Entry 8KG9 (electron microscopy, 4.52 A resolution (low resolution: residue-level contacts below are approximate; hydrogen-bond / salt-bridge calls are withheld)); this record covers chains 3 and 7 of the 18 polymer chains in the assembly.

[Chain 3]
Molecule: DNA replication licensing factor MCM3
Organism: Saccharomyces cerevisiae S288C
UniProt: P24279 (MCM3_YEAST); residue numbers follow UniProt; this construct covers 1-971
Chain sequence (971 residues; each row starts with the number of its first residue):
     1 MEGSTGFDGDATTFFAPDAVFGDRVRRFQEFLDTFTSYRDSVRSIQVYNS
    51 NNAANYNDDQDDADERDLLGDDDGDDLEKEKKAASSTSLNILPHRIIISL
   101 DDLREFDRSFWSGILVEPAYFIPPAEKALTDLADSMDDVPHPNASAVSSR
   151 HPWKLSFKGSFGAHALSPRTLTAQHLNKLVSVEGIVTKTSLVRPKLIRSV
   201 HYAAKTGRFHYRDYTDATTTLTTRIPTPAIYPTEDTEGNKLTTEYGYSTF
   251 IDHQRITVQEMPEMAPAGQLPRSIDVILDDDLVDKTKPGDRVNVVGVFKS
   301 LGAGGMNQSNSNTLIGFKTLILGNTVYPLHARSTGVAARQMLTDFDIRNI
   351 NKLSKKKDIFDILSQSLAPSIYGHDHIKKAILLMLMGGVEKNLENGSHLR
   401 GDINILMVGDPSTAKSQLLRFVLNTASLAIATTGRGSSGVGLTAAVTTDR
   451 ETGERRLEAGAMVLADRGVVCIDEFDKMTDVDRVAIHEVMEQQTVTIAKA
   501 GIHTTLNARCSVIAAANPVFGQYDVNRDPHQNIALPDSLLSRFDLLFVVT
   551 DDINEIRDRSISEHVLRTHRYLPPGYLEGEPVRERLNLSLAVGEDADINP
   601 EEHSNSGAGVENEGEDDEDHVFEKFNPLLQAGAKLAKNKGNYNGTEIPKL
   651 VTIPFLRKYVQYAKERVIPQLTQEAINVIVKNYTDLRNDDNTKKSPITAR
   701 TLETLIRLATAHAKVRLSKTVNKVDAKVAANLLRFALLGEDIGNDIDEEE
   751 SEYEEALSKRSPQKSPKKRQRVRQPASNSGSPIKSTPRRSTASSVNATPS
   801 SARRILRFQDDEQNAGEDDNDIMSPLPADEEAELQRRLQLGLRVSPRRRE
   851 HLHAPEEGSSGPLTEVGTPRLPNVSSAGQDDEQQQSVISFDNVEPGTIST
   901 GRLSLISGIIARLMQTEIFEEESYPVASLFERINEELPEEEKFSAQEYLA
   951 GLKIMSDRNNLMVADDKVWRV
Unresolved in the structure: 1-17, 56-88, 310-311, 598-648, 741-971
Bound ions: Mg2+: Ser416 (together with ADP)
Ligand contacts:
  - ADP (adenosine-5'-diphosphate): Ser370, Ile371, Tyr372, His374, Asp410, Pro411, Ser412, Thr413, Ala414, Lys415, Ser416, Gln417, Arg420, Ile561
  - ATP-gamma-S (AGS; phosphothiophosphoric acid-adenylate ester): Leu399, His487, Glu488, Glu491, Arg542, Ala699, Arg700, Glu703

[Chain 7]
Molecule: DNA replication licensing factor MCM7
Organism: Saccharomyces cerevisiae
UniProt: A0A8H4BTB2 (A0A8H4BTB2_YEASX); residues 1-845 here = UniProt positions 1-845
Chain sequence (845 residues; row label = number of the first residue in the row):
     1 MSAALPSIQLPVDYNNLFNEITDFLVTFKQDTLSSDATRNENEDENLDAE
    51 NIEQHLLEKGPKYMAMLQKVANRELNSVIIDLDDILQYQNEKFLQGTQAD
   101 DLVSAIQQNANHFTELFCRAIDNNMPLPTKEIDYKDDVLDVILNQRRLRN
   151 ERMLSDRTNEIRSENLMDTTMDPPSSMNDALREVVEDETELFPPNLTRRY
   201 FLYFKPLSQNCARRYRKKAISSKPLSVRQIKGDFLGQLITVRGIITRVSD
   251 VKPAVEVIAYTCDQCGYEVFQEVNSRTFTPLSECTSEECSQNQTKGQLFM
   301 STRASKFSAFQECKIQELSQQVPVGHIPRSLNIHVNGTLVRSLSPGDIVD
   351 VTGIFLPAPYTGFKALKAGLLTETYLEAQFVRQHKKKFASFSLTSDVEER
   401 VMELITSGDVYNRLAKSIAPEIYGNLDVKKALLLLLVGGVDKRVGDGMKI
   451 RGDINVCLMGDPGVAKSQLLKAICKISPRGVYTTGKGSSGVGLTAAVMKD
   501 PVTDEMILEGGALVLADNGICCIDEFDKMDESDRTAIHEVMEQQTISISK
   551 AGINTTLNARTSILAAANPLYGRYNPRLSPLDNINLPAALLSRFDILFLM
   601 LDIPSRDDDEKLAEHVTYVHMHNKQPDLDFTPVEPSKMREYIAYAKTKRP
   651 VMSEAVNDYVVQAYIRLRQDSKREMDSKFSFGQATPRTLLGIIRLSQALA
   701 KLRLADMVDIDDVEEALRLVRVSKESLYQETNKSKEDESPTTKIFTIIKK
   751 MLQETGKNTLSYENIVKTVRLRGFTMLQLSNCIQEYSYLNVWHLINEGNT
   801 LKFVDDGTMDTDQEDSLVSTPKLAPQTTASANVSAQDSDIDLQDA
Unresolved in the structure: 1-3, 35-59, 151-189, 387-395, 444-450, 491-494, 674-679, 730-845
Bound ions: Zn2+: Cys262, Cys265, Cys284, Cys289; Mg2+: Lys466, Ser467
Ligand contacts: ATP-gamma-S (AGS; phosphothiophosphoric acid-adenylate ester): Glu421, Ile422, Asp461, Pro462, Gly463, Val464, Ala465, Lys466, Ser467, Gln468, Leu469, Glu525, Asn568, Leu612

[Interface between chain 3 and chain 7]
Pairs across the interface (127; chain 3 residue first):
  Ala54(3) - Lys217(7)
  Asn55(3) - Lys217(7)
  Asn55(3) - Lys218(7)
  Leu89(3) - Lys218(7)
  Leu89(3) - Ala219(7)
  Ser148(3) - Leu10(7)
  Leu191(3) - Arg329(7)
  Val192(3) - Arg329(7)
  Arg193(3) - Leu371(7)
  Pro194(3) - Leu235(7)
  Pro194(3) - Leu371(7)
  Pro194(3) - Thr372(7)
  Lys195(3) - Ala368(7)
  Lys195(3) - Gly369(7)
  Lys195(3) - Leu370(7)
  Lys195(3) - Leu371(7)
  Lys195(3) - Thr372(7)
  Leu196(3) - Leu370(7)
  Leu196(3) - Thr372(7)
  Ile197(3) - Leu370(7)
  His201(3) - Leu5(7)
  Tyr202(3) - Tyr14(7)
  Ala204(3) - Tyr14(7)
  Gly207(3) - Gln9(7)
  Arg208(3) - Leu5(7)
  Arg208(3) - Ser7(7)
  Arg208(3) - Ile8(7)
  Arg208(3) - Gln9(7)
  Phe209(3) - Ser7(7)
  Phe209(3) - Ile8(7)
  Phe209(3) - Val12(7)
  His210(3) - Leu5(7)
  His210(3) - Pro6(7)
  His210(3) - Ser7(7)
  Tyr211(3) - Pro6(7)
  Tyr211(3) - Ser7(7)
  Tyr211(3) - Ile8(7)
  Arg212(3) - Leu5(7)
  Thr236(3) - Ala4(7)
  Glu244(3) - Asn109(7)
  Tyr245(3) - Gln108(7)
  Tyr245(3) - Asn109(7)
  Tyr245(3) - Asn111(7)
  Tyr245(3) - Gly236(7)
  Tyr245(3) - Phe355(7)
  Tyr245(3) - Leu356(7)
  Tyr245(3) - Pro357(7)
  Gly246(3) - Gln108(7)
  Gly246(3) - Gly236(7)
  Tyr247(3) - Leu10(7)
  Tyr247(3) - Gln108(7)
  Phe250(3) - Gly232(7)
  Phe250(3) - Leu235(7)
  Asp252(3) - Lys231(7)
  Asp252(3) - Gly232(7)
  Asp280(3) - Gly232(7)
  Asp284(3) - Arg329(7)
  Lys287(3) - Val324(7)
  Lys287(3) - Gly325(7)
  Lys287(3) - His326(7)
  Lys391(3) - Val619(7)
  Lys391(3) - His620(7)
  Lys391(3) - Asn623(7)
  Leu393(3) - Glu421(7)
  Leu393(3) - Val619(7)
  Asn395(3) - Glu421(7)
  Gly396(3) - Lys475(7)
  Ser397(3) - Glu421(7)
  Leu399(3) - Val619(7)
  Arg455(3) - Lys499(7)
  Leu457(3) - Ile327(7)
  Val463(3) - Gly325(7)
  Val463(3) - His326(7)
  Arg467(3) - Val324(7)
  Val481(3) - Ser488(7)
  Val484(3) - Glu525(7)
  Val484(3) - Lys528(7)
  Ala485(3) - Gly487(7)
  His487(3) - Glu525(7)
  His487(3) - Lys528(7)
  Glu488(3) - Ser467(7)
  Gln492(3) - Tyr482(7)
  Thr496(3) - Ser489(7)
  Ile497(3) - Ser489(7)
  Ala498(3) - Ser489(7)
  Ala498(3) - Gly490(7)
  Lys499(3) - Ser488(7)
  Lys499(3) - Ser489(7)
  Lys499(3) - Gly490(7)
  His503(3) - Leu515(7)
  Thr504(3) - Gln316(7)
  Thr504(3) - Pro328(7)
  Thr505(3) - Ser319(7)
  Leu506(3) - Ser319(7)
  Leu506(3) - His326(7)
  Leu506(3) - Pro328(7)
  Asn507(3) - Ser319(7)
  Arg542(3) - Gly463(7)
  Gln670(3) - Met621(7)
  Leu671(3) - His620(7)
  Leu671(3) - Met621(7)
  Thr672(3) - Met621(7)
  Gln673(3) - Met621(7)
  Ile676(3) - Thr617(7)
  Ile676(3) - Met621(7)
  Val680(3) - Glu610(7)
  Val680(3) - Ala613(7)
  Val680(3) - Thr617(7)
  Tyr683(3) - Asp609(7)
  Tyr683(3) - Glu610(7)
  Thr684(3) - Asp607(7)
  Thr684(3) - Asp609(7)
  Thr684(3) - Glu610(7)
  Arg687(3) - Ile603(7)
  Arg687(3) - Pro604(7)
  Arg687(3) - Arg606(7)
  Arg687(3) - Asp609(7)
  Asn688(3) - Pro604(7)
  Asn688(3) - Arg606(7)
  Thr698(3) - Gly463(7)
  Thr698(3) - Asp602(7)
  Arg700(3) - Gly463(7)
  Arg700(3) - Val464(7)
  Leu702(3) - Ala613(7)
  Leu702(3) - Val616(7)
  Ile706(3) - Val616(7)
  Ile706(3) - His620(7)
Also at the interface, not in a pair above, chain 3 (77 interface residues in all): Ser145, Lys205, Asp235, His253, Ala500, Lys681, Ala699
Also at the interface, not in a pair above, chain 7 (72 interface residues in all): Ile220, Asp233, Tyr375, Gln468, Lys471, Thr484, Asp524, Ser605, Leu612

[Summary]
77 residues of chain 3 and 72 residues of chain 7 are in contact. ATP-gamma-S is bound between chain 3 and
chain 7. Chain 3 binds ADP. Cys262(7), Cys265(7), Cys284(7) and Cys289(7) form the Zn2+ site. Lys466(7) and
Ser467(7) coordinate Mg2+.
Here chain 3 is DNA replication licensing factor MCM3 (Saccharomyces cerevisiae S288C) and chain 7 is DNA
replication licensing factor MCM7 (Saccharomyces cerevisiae). Entry 8KG9 (Yeast replisome in state III) was
determined by electron microscopy (same publication as 8W7S, 8KG6, 8KG8 and 8W7M).
